5VJ6 - chains B and N of the 14 polymer chains in the assembly; structure by electron microscopy, 11.50 A resolution (very low resolution: no residue pairs are listed; an interface is given only as per-side residue counts).

Chain B:
Name: Envelope glycoprotein gp160
Organism: Human immunodeficiency virus 1
UniProtKB: Q2N0S6 (Q2N0S6_9HIV1); residues 512-664 here correspond to UniProt positions 509-661 (UniProt number = residue number - 3)
Chain sequence (153 residues; each row starts with the number of its first residue):
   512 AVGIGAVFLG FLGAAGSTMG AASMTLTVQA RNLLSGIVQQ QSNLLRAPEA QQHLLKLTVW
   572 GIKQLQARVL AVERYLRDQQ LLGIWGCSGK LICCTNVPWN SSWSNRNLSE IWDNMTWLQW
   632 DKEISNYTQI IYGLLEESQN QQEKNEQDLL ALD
Not modelled in the structure: 512-517, 548-568
Disulfides: Cys598-Cys604
Differences from the reference sequence: engineered mutation Pro559 (Ile556 in Q2N0S6), Cys605 (Thr602 in Q2N0S6)

Chain N:
Name: 8ANC195 Fab light chain
Organism: Homo sapiens
UniProtKB: Q8TCD0 (Q8TCD0_HUMAN); residues 107-214 here correspond to UniProt positions 132-239 (UniProt number = residue number + 25)
Chain sequence (215 residues; numbered 1 to 214 plus 1 insertion-coded residue; the number before each row is that of its first residue):
     1 DIQMTQSPST LSASTGDTVR ISCRASQSIT
   30A G
    31 NWVAWYQQRP GKAPRLLIYR GAALLGGVPS RFRGSAAGTD FTLTIGNLQA EDFGTFYCQQ
    91 YDTYPGTFGQ GTKVEVKRTV AAPSVFIFPP SDEQLKSGTA SVVCLLNNFY PREAKVQWKV
   151 DNALQSGNSQ ESVTEQDSKD STYSLSSTLT LSKADYEKHK VYACEVTHQG LSSPVTKSFN
   211 RGEC
Not modelled in the structure: 214
Disulfides: Cys23-Cys88, Cys134-Cys194

Chain B / chain N interface:
At this resolution (12 A) residue pairs are not listed: 9 residues of chain B and 6 of chain N lie at the interface.

Summary:
Chain B and chain N form an interface of 9 and 6 residues respectively.
Here chain B is Envelope glycoprotein gp160 (Human immunodeficiency virus 1) and chain N is 8ANC195 Fab light
chain (Homo sapiens). Entry 5VJ6 (BG505 SOSIP.664 in complex with broadly neutralizing antibodies PG9 and
8ANC195) was determined by electron microscopy (same publication as 5VVF and 5VIY).
